8YTX - chains B and C of the 6 polymer chains in the assembly; structure by X-ray diffraction, 2.53 A resolution.

Chain B:
Molecule: Tubulin beta chain
From: Sus scrofa
Reference sequence: A0A8D0VN39 (A0A8D0VN39_PIG); numbering as in UniProt (aligned over 1-431)
Amino-acid sequence (431 residues; numbered 1 to 431; the number before each row is that of its first residue):
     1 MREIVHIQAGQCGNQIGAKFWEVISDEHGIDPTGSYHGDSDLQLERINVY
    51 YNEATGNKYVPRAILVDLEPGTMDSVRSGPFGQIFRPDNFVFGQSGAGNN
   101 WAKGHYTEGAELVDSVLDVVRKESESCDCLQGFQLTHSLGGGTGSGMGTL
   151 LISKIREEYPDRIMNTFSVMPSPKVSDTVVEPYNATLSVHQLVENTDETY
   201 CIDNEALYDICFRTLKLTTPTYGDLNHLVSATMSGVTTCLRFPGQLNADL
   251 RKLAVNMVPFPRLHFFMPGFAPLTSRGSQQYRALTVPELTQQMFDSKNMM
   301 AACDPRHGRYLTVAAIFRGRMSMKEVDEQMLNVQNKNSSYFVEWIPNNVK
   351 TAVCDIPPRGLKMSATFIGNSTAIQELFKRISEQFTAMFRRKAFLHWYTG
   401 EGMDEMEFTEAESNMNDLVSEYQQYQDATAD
Not modelled in the structure: 1, 429-431
Metal / ion sites: Mg2+: Gln11 (together with GDP)
Residues lining bound ligands:
  - A1D68 (2-chloranyl-N-(4-methoxyphenyl)-N-methyl-thieno[2,3-d]pyrimidin-4-amine): Val236, Cys239, Leu240, Leu246, Ala248, Lys252, Leu253, Asn256, Met257, Thr312, Val313, Ala314, Ala315, Ile316, Asn348, Lys350, Thr351, Ala352
  - GDP (guanosine-5'-diphosphate): Ala9, Gly10, Gln11, Cys12, Gln15, Ile16, Asp67, Ala97, Asn99, Ser138, Gly140, Gly141, Gly142, Thr143, Gly144, Val169, Pro171, Val175, Asp177, Glu181, Asn204, Leu207, Tyr222, Leu225, Asn226

Chain C:
Molecule: Detyrosinated tubulin alpha-1B chain
From: Sus scrofa
Reference sequence: Q2XVP4 (TBA1B_PIG); residue numbers follow UniProt; this construct covers 1-440
Amino-acid sequence (440 residues; row label = number of the first residue in the row):
     1 MRECISIHVGQAGVQIGNACWELYCLEHGIQPDGQMPSDKTIGGGDDSFN
    51 TFFSETGAGKHVPRAVFVDLEPTVIDEVRTGTYRQLFHPEQLITGKEDAA
   101 NNYARGHYTIGKEIIDLVLDRIRKLADQCTGLQGFLVFHSFGGGTGSGFT
   151 SLLMERLSVDYGKKSKLEFSIYPAPQVSTAVVEPYNSILTTHTTLEHSDC
   201 AFMVDNEAIYDICRRNLDIERPTYTNLNRLISQIVSSITASLRFDGALNV
   251 DLTEFQTNLVPYPRIHFPLATYAPVISAEKAYHEQLSVAEITNACFEPAN
   301 QMVKCDPRHGKYMACCLLYRGDVVPKDVNAAIATIKTKRSIQFVDWCPTG
   351 FKVGINYQPPTVVPGGDLAKVQRAVCMLSNTTAIAEAWARLDHKFDLMYA
   401 KRAFVHWYVGEGMEEGEFSEAREDMAALEKDYEEVGVDSV
Metal / ion sites: Ca2+: Asp39, Thr41, Gly44, Asp47, Glu55
Residues lining bound ligands:
  - A1D68 (2-chloranyl-N-(4-methoxyphenyl)-N-methyl-thieno[2,3-d]pyrimidin-4-amine): Thr179, Ala180, Val181
  - GTP (guanosine-5'-triphosphate): Val9, Gly10, Gln11, Ala12, Gln15, Ile16, Asp69, Asp98, Ala99, Ala100, Asn101, Ser140, Gly142, Gly143, Gly144, Thr145, Gly146, Ile171, Pro173, Val177, Ser178, Thr179, Glu183, Asn206, Tyr224, Leu227, Asn228, Ile231
UniProt features mapped onto this chain:
  - motif: Met1 to Cys4 (MREC motif)
  - active site: Glu254
  - binding site (GTP): Gly10, Gln11, Ala12, Gln15, Glu71, Ala99, Ser140, Gly143, Gly144, Thr145, Gly146, Thr179, Glu183, Asn206, Tyr224, Asn228, Leu252
  - binding site (Mg(2+)): Glu71
  - modified residue: Lys40 (N6,N6,N6-trimethyllysine), Ser48 (Phosphoserine), Ser232 (Phosphoserine), Tyr282 (3'-nitrotyrosine), Arg339 (Omega-N-methylarginine), Ser439 (Phosphoserine)
  - cross-link (Glycyl lysine isopeptide (Lys-Gly)): Lys326 (interchain with G-Cter in ubiquitin), Lys370 (interchain with G-Cter in ubiquitin)

Chain B / chain C interface:
Contacting residue pairs (37; chain B residue first):
  Gln94(B) with Met1(C)
  Asn99(B) with Glu254(C), hydrogen bond
  Asp177(B) with Lys352(C), hydrogen bond (backbone-side chain)
  Thr178(B) with Glu254(C); Asn258(C)
  Val179(B) with Asn258(C), hydrogen bond (backbone-side chain); Pro348(C), hydrophobic
  Val180(B) with Thr257(C)
  Thr219(B) with Lys326(C); Asn329(C)
  Ala387(B) with Trp346(C)
  Met388(B) with Trp346(C)
  Arg390(B) with Asp345(C), salt bridge; Trp346(C); Ser439(C), hydrogen bond
  Arg391(B) with Tyr262(C), hydrogen bond (backbone-side chain); Asp345(C), salt bridge; Trp346(C); Glu434(C), hydrogen bond (side chain-backbone); Val437(C), hydrogen bond (side chain-backbone); Asp438(C); Ser439(C), hydrogen bond
  Lys392(B) with Tyr262(C)
  Ala393(B) with Pro261(C); Tyr262(C); Trp346(C), hydrophobic
  Phe394(B) with Thr257(C); Asn258(C); Val260(C); Pro261(C), hydrogen bond (backbone-backbone)
  His396(B) with Val260(C), hydrogen bond (side chain-backbone); Pro261(C); Tyr262(C); Pro263(C)
  Trp397(B) with Gln256(C); Thr257(C), hydrogen bond (side chain-backbone); Val260(C)
Also at the interface, not in a pair above, chain B (18 interface residues in all): Gly98, Thr218
Also at the interface, not in a pair above, chain C (21 interface residues in all): Pro325, Val435

Overview:
The interface between chain B and chain C involves 18 residues on one side and 21 on the other; the contacts
include 11 hydrogen bonds and 2 salt bridges. Polar pairs include Arg390(B)-Asp345(C), Arg391(B)-Asp345(C) and
Asn99(B)-Glu254(C). Bound to chain B: GDP and compound A1D68.
Here chain B is Tubulin beta chain and chain C is Detyrosinated tubulin alpha-1B chain, both from Sus scrofa.
Entry 8YTX (Tubulin-RB3-TTL in complex with compound SI9) was determined by X-ray diffraction (same
publication as 8YU9 and 8YUA).
